Entry 8FSL (X-ray diffraction, 2.90 A resolution); this record covers chains A and E of the 3 polymer chains in the assembly.

# Chain A
Name: VH domain
From: Escherichia coli
Amino-acid sequence (116 residues; row label = number of the first residue in the row):
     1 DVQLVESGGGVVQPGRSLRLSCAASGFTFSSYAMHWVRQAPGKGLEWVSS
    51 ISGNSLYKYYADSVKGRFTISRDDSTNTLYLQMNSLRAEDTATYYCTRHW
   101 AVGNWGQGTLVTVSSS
Disordered / not traced: 115-116
Disulfides: C22-C96
Modified / non-standard residues: Mse34 (selenomethionine); Mse83 (selenomethionine)

# Chain E
Name: Mesothelin
From: Insect expression vector pBlueBacmsGCA1His
Reference sequence: Q13421 (MSLN_HUMAN), isoform Q13421-2; residue numbers follow UniProt; this construct covers 300-584
Amino-acid sequence (285 residues; row label = number of the first residue in the row):
   300 TACPSGKKAREIDESLIFYKKWELEACVDAALLATQMDRVNAIPFTYEQL
   350 DVLKHKLDELYPQGYPESVIQHLGYLFLKMSPEDIRKWNVTSLETLKALL
   400 EVNKGHEMSPQVATLIDRFVKGRGQLDKDTLDTLTAFYPGYLCSLSPEEL
   450 SSVPPSSIWAVRPQDLDTCDPRQLDVLYPKARLAFQNMNGSEYFVKIQSF
   500 LGGAPTEDLKALSQQNVSMDLATFMKLRTDAVLPLTVAEVQKLLGPHVEG
   550 LKAEERHRPVRDWILRQRQDDLDTLGLGLQGGIPN
Disulfides: C442-C468
Swiss-Prot annotation at these positions:
  - glycosylation: N388 (N-linked (GlcNAc...) asparagine)

# How chain A and chain E interact
Pairs across the interface - 32 pairs, chain A then chain E:
  G26(A) - K403(E)
  F27(A) - E400(E)
  T28(A) - E400(E)  hydrogen bond (backbone-side chain)
  Y32(A) - Y374(E)  hydrophobic
  Y32(A) - E400(E)  hydrogen bond (side chain-backbone)
  Y32(A) - V401(E)
  A33(A) - N340(E)
  A33(A) - A341(E)
  H35(A) - N340(E)  hydrogen bond (side chain-backbone)
  H35(A) - A341(E)
  W47(A) - P343(E)
  S50(A) - A341(E)  hydrogen bond (side chain-backbone)
  S52(A) - D337(E)
  S52(A) - A341(E)
  N54(A) - D337(E)  hydrogen bond
  Y57(A) - D337(E)
  Y57(A) - R338(E)  hydrogen bond
  Y59(A) - I311(E)
  Y59(A) - D312(E)
  Y59(A) - E313(E)
  Y59(A) - R338(E)
  Y59(A) - A341(E)  hydrophobic
  K65(A) - E313(E)  salt bridge
  R98(A) - Y374(E)
  H99(A) - Y346(E)  hydrogen bond
  H99(A) - Y374(E)
  W100(A) - P343(E)
  A101(A) - P343(E)
  A101(A) - F344(E)
  A101(A) - Y346(E)  hydrophobic
  V102(A) - P343(E)  hydrogen bond (backbone-backbone)
  N104(A) - Y346(E)  hydrogen bond
Interface residues without a listed pair, chain A (23 interface residues in all): D1, I51, Y60, G103
Interface residues without a listed pair, chain E (17 interface residues in all): I316, I342, T345
Interface features reported in the paper:
  - interface residues, chain A: G26(A), I51(A)
  - hot spots on chain E (mutagenesis) - Y346A: abolished binding to VH domain (chain A)
  - hot spots on chain E (mutagenesis) - Y374A: decreased binding to VH domain (chain A)

# Overview
23 residues of chain A face 17 of chain E across their interface; the contacts include 9 hydrogen bonds and 1
salt bridge. Polar contacts include K65(A)-E313(E), T28(A)-E400(E) and Y32(A)-E400(E). The paper reports that
Y346A of chain E abolishes binding to VH domain (chain A); interface residues G26(A) and I51(A).
Chain A is VH domain (Escherichia coli) and chain E is Mesothelin (Insect expression vector
pBlueBacmsGCA1His); the structure, Human Mesothelin bound to a neutralizing VH domain antibody, was determined
by X-ray diffraction.
